PDB entry 4AZS | X-ray diffraction, 2.15 A resolution | chain A

== Chain A ==
Name: Methyltransferase wbdd
Source organism: Escherichia coli
UniProt: Q47592 (Q47592_ECOLX); residue numbers follow UniProt; this construct covers 1-556
Sequence (569 residues; row label = number of the first residue in the row; numbers below 1 keep their minus sign (Met-12 is residue -12)):
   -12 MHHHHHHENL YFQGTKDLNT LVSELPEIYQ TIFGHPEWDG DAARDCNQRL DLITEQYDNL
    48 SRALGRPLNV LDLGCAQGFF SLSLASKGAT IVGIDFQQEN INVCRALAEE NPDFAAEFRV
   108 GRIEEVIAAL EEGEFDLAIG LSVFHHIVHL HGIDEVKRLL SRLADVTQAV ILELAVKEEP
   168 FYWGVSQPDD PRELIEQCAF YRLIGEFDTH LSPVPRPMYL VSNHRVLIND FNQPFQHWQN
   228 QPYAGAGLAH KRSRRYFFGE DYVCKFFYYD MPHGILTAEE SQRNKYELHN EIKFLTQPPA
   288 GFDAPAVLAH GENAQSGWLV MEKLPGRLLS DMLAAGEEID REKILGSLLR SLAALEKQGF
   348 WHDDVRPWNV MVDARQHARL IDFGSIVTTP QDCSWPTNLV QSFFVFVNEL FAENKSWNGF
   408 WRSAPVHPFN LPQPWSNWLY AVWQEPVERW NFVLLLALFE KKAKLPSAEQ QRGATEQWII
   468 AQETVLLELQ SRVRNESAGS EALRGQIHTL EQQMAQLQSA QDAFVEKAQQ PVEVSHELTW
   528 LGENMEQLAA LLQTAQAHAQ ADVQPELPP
Unresolved in the structure: -12 to 3, 231-238, 378-380, 399-415, 474-556
Construct notes: expression tag (-12 to 0); conflict Phe168 (Leu in Q47592), Tyr273 (His in Q47592), Val440 (Ala in Q47592), Val480 (Gly in Q47592)
Small-molecule neighbours:
  - adenosine monophosphate (AMP): Gln226, Pro229, Tyr230, Tyr243, Phe245, Val250, Lys252, Met308, Glu309, Lys310, Leu311, Leu315, Trp355, Met358, Ile368
  - S-adenosylmethionine (SAM): Tyr16, Gln17, Arg36, Leu60, Gly61, Ala63, Phe67, Asp82, Phe83, Gln84, Asn87, Gly108, Arg109, Ile110, Glu111, Leu128, Ser129, Val130, His133, Ile134, Glu160
UniProt features mapped onto this chain:
  - binding site (S-adenosyl-L-methionine): Tyr16, Gln17, Arg36, Gly61, Asp82 to Asn87, Gly108 to Glu111, Leu128
  - binding site (ATP): Pro229, His237, Arg241 to Tyr243, Lys252, Glu274, Glu309 to Leu311, Met358, Asp369
From the paper describing this entry:
  - binding site for S-adenosylmethionine: Arg36, Asp82, His133
  - binding site for sulfate ion: Arg31, Cys33, Asn34, Gln35, Arg36, Phe194, Asp195
  - mutagenesis - Y230F, D351A, D351E: abolished catalytic activity
  - mutagenesis - W355F: unchanged catalytic activity
  - mutagenesis - D350A, W355H: decreased catalytic activity
  - mutagenesis - R270A, E274A: decreased catalytic activity on 2alpha-MB
  - mutagenesis - Y16F, H132A, H133A, R203A: abolished catalytic activity on S-adenosylmethionine
  - mutagenesis - N34D/Q35E/H197E (less than 10%): decreased catalytic activity on S-adenosylmethionine

== Overview ==
Bound to chain A: adenosine monophosphate and S-adenosylmethionine. Curated annotation (UniProt) lists 15
S-adenosyl-L-methionine-binding residues and 12 ATP-binding residues. From the paper: a binding site for
sulfate ion at Arg31, Cys33 and Asn34 among others; Y16F, H132A and H133A, among others, abolish catalytic
activity on S-adenosylmethionine; 13 substitutions were tested in all.
Chain A is Methyltransferase wbdd (Escherichia coli); the structure, High resolution (2.2 A) crystal structure
of WbdD, was determined by X-ray diffraction together with 4AZT, 4AZV and 4AZW from the same study.
